7L49 - chains A and C of the 6 polymer chains in the assembly; structure by electron microscopy, 3.10 A resolution.

# Chain A
Name: Cas12f1
Amino-acid sequence (529 residues; row label = number of the first residue in the row):
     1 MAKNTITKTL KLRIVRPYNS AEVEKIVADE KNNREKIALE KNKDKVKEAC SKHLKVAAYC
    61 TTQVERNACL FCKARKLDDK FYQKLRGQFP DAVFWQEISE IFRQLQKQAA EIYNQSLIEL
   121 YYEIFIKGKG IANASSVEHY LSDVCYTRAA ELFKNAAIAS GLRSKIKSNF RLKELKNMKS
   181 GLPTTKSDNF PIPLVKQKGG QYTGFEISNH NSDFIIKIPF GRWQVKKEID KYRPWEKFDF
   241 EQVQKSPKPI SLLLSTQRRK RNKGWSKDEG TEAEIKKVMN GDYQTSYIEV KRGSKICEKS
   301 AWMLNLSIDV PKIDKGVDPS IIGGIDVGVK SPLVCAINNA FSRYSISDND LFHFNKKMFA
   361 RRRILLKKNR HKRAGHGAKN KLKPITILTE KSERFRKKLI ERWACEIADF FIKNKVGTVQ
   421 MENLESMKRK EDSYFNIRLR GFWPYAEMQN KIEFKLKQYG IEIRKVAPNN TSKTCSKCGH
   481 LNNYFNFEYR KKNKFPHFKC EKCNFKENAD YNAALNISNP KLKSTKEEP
Disordered / not traced: 1-3, 526-529
Bound ions: Zn2+ site 1: Cys50, His53, Cys69, Cys72; Zn2+ site 2: Cys478, Cys500
Reported in the primary citation:
  - Zn2+ coordination: Cys478, Cys500, Cys503
  - self-association interface (contacts with another copy of this molecule): Ile118, Tyr121, Tyr122, Leu182
  - mutagenesis - I118G, Y121G, Y122G, Y146A, L182G, K196A, Y202A, R396A, F487A: decreased catalytic activity
  - mutagenesis - Y121E/Y122E, Y121G/Y122G, S142A, R163A, Q197A: abolished catalytic activity
  - binding site for NTS: His139, Ser142, Tyr146, Arg163, Lys196
  - binding site for TS (chain C): Gln197, Tyr202, Arg343, Arg396
  - binding site for sgRNA: Phe341
  - catalytic residues: Asp326, Glu422, Arg490, Asp510
  - binding site for Substrate: Met427, Phe487, Arg490

# Chain C
Molecule: TS
Sequence (60 nucleotides; each row starts with the number of its first residue):
     1 GCTGATGCAT CTAGATTGTG CACGCCGGCG ACGTTGGGTC AACTTAAATA CGTAAGGTGC
Disordered / not traced: 1-24, 55-60

# Interface between chain A and chain C
Pairs across the interface - 44 pairs, chain A then chain C:
  Thr7(A) - DT44(C)  hydrogen bond to the base
  Arg163(A) - DT45(C)  hydrogen bond to the base
  Ser164(A) - DT45(C)  base contact
  Lys167(A) - DC43(C)  salt bridge to the phosphate
  Ser168(A) - DA42(C)  sugar contact
  Ser168(A) - DC43(C)  sugar contact
  Arg171(A) - DA41(C)  sugar contact
  Val195(A) - DT45(C)  base contact
  Gln197(A) - DA46(C)  base contact
  Gln197(A) - DA47(C)  hydrogen bond to the base
  Gln197(A) - DA48(C)  base contact
  Lys198(A) - DT45(C)  phosphate contact
  Tyr202(A) - DA48(C)  hydrogen bond to the base
  Tyr202(A) - DT49(C)  base contact
  Ser286(A) - DT44(C)  phosphate contact
  Ser286(A) - DT45(C)  hydrogen bond to the phosphate
  Tyr287(A) - DT44(C)  sugar contact
  Ser307(A) - DT44(C)  hydrogen bond to the base
  Asn355(A) - DG38(C)  phosphate contact
  Arg362(A) - DG36(C)  phosphate contact
  Arg362(A) - DG37(C)  salt bridge to the phosphate
  Ala378(A) - DT34(C)  phosphate contact
  Leu382(A) - DT35(C)  sugar contact
  Ile385(A) - DG36(C)  sugar contact
  Thr386(A) - DG36(C)  phosphate contact
  Thr389(A) - DG36(C)  phosphate contact
  Thr389(A) - DG37(C)  phosphate contact
  Ser392(A) - DG37(C)  phosphate contact
  Glu393(A) - DG37(C)  phosphate contact
  Arg396(A) - DG37(C)  salt bridge to the phosphate
  Arg396(A) - DG38(C)  salt bridge to the phosphate
  Leu424(A) - DC40(C)  phosphate contact
  Glu425(A) - DC40(C)  phosphate contact
  Glu425(A) - DA41(C)  phosphate contact
  Lys428(A) - DC40(C)  sugar contact
  Arg440(A) - DG38(C)  sugar contact
  Gly441(A) - DG37(C)  phosphate contact
  Gly441(A) - DG38(C)  phosphate contact
  Pro444(A) - DG38(C)  sugar contact
  Pro444(A) - DT39(C)  phosphate contact
  Tyr445(A) - DT39(C)  hydrogen bond to the phosphate
  Ala446(A) - DT39(C)  hydrogen bond to the phosphate
  Ala446(A) - DC40(C)  phosphate contact
  Glu447(A) - DT39(C)  hydrogen bond to the phosphate
Interface residues without a listed pair, chain A (39 interface residues in all): Lys8, Asn169, Gln244, Asp309, Lys379, Phe442, Trp443
Interface residues without a listed pair, chain C (18 interface residues in all): DA50, DC51

# In short
39 residues of chain A and 18 residues of chain C are in contact; the contacts include 9 hydrogen bonds and 4
salt bridges. Among the polar pairs are Thr7(A)-DT44(C), Arg163(A)-DT45(C) and Gln197(A)-DA47(C). From the
paper: catalytic residues Asp326(A), Glu422(A) and Arg490(A) among others; I118G, Y121G and Y122G of chain A,
among others, reduce catalytic activity; 14 substitutions were tested in all.
Here chain A is Cas12f1 and chain C is TS. Entry 7L49 (Cryo-EM structure of CRISPR-Cas12f Ternary Complex) was
determined by electron microscopy, deposited together with 7L48.
